Entry 4RU5 (X-ray diffraction, 1.52 A resolution); this record covers chains A and B of the 3 polymer chains in the assembly.

Chain A (and B):
Name: tailspike gp27
Organism: Pseudomonas phage phi297
Notes: chain B of this document is another copy of the same molecule, construct and numbering; everything in this record applies to it too
UniProtKB: H2BD96 (H2BD96_9CAUD); numbering as in UniProt (aligned over 143-746)
Sequence (605 residues; numbered 142 to 746; the number before each row is that of its first residue):
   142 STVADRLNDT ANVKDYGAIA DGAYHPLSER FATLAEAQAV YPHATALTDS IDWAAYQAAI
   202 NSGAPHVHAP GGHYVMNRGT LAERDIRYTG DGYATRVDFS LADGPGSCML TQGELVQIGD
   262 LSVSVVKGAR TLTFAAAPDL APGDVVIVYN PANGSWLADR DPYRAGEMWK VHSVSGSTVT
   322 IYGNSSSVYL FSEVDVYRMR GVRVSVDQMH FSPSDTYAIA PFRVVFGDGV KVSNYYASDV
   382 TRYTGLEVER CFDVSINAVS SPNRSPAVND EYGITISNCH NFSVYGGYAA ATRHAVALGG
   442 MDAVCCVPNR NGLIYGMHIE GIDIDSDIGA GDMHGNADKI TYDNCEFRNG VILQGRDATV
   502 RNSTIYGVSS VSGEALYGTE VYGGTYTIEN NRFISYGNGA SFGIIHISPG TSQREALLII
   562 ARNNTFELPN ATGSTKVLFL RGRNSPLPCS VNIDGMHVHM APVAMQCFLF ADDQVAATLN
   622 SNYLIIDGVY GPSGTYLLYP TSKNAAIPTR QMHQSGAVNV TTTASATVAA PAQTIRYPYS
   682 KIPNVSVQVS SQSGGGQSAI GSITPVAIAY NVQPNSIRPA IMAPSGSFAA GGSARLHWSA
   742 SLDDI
Unresolved in the structure: 142-146
Construct notes: expression tag (142)
Bound ions: Na+ site 1 near Asp280 (its only coordinating residue here); Na+ site 2 near Asp336 (its only coordinating residue here); Ca2+ site 1: Arg383, Asn410, Asp411, Glu412; Ca2+ site 2: Asp464, Ile465, Asp468, Ser510

How chain A and chain B interact:
Pairs across the interface (142):
  Lys155(A) - Asp150(B)  salt bridge
  Pro211(A) - Asp150(B)
  Gly212(A) - Arg147(B)  hydrogen bond (backbone-side chain)
  Gly212(A) - Asp150(B)
  Gly213(A) - Arg147(B)
  Gly231(A) - Arg228(B)  hydrogen bond (backbone-side chain)
  Asp232(A) - Asp150(B)
  Asp232(A) - His207(B)  salt bridge
  Asp232(A) - Arg228(B)  salt bridge
  Tyr234(A) - Asp226(B)
  Tyr234(A) - Arg344(B)
  Ala235(A) - Pro206(B)  hydrophobic
  Gln349(A) - Arg228(B)
  Gln349(A) - Ser346(B)  hydrogen bond
  Asn375(A) - Lys372(B)
  Tyr377(A) - Arg344(B)
  Tyr377(A) - Gly370(B)  hydrogen bond (side chain-backbone)
  Tyr377(A) - Lys372(B)
  Asn398(A) - Tyr426(B)  hydrogen bond
  Ala399(A) - Lys372(B)  hydrogen bond (backbone-side chain)
  Ala399(A) - Ser396(B)
  Ser401(A) - Lys372(B)  hydrogen bond
  Ser401(A) - Asp394(B)  hydrogen bond
  Asn404(A) - Tyr323(B)  hydrogen bond (backbone-side chain)
  Arg405(A) - Pro283(B)
  Arg405(A) - His313(B)
  Arg405(A) - Tyr323(B)
  Gly427(A) - Ser396(B)  hydrogen bond (backbone-side chain)
  Gly427(A) - Tyr426(B)
  Gly427(A) - Tyr456(B)  hydrogen bond (backbone-side chain)
  Tyr429(A) - Lys311(B)
  Tyr429(A) - Phe393(B)
  Tyr429(A) - Asp394(B)
  Tyr429(A) - Asn422(B)
  Ala431(A) - Tyr323(B)  hydrophobic
  Ala432(A) - Tyr323(B)
  Thr433(A) - His313(B)  hydrogen bond
  Gly457(A) - Ser424(B)
  Gly457(A) - Leu454(B)
  Gly457(A) - Tyr456(B)  hydrogen bond (backbone-side chain)
  Met458(A) - Leu454(B)
  His459(A) - Asn422(B)  hydrogen bond
  His459(A) - Phe423(B)  hydrogen bond (side chain-backbone)
  His459(A) - Ser424(B)  hydrogen bond
  His459(A) - Asn452(B)
  His459(A) - Leu454(B)
  Glu461(A) - Tyr323(B)
  Glu461(A) - Gly324(B)
  Glu461(A) - Asn422(B)  hydrogen bond
  Gly462(A) - Arg271(B)  hydrogen bond (backbone-side chain)
  Gly462(A) - Tyr323(B)
  Gly462(A) - Gly324(B)  hydrogen bond (backbone-backbone)
  Ile463(A) - Arg271(B)
  Ile463(A) - His313(B)
  Ile463(A) - Thr321(B)
  Ile463(A) - Ile322(B)
  Ile463(A) - Tyr323(B)  hydrophobic
  Asp464(A) - Arg271(B)
  Asn485(A) - Leu454(B)
  Asn485(A) - Tyr456(B)
  Asn485(A) - Thr482(B)
  Asn485(A) - Asp484(B)
  Glu487(A) - Asn422(B)
  Glu487(A) - Asn452(B)
  Glu487(A) - Gly453(B)  hydrogen bond (side chain-backbone)
  Glu487(A) - Leu454(B)
  Arg489(A) - Arg271(B)
  Arg489(A) - Gly324(B)
  Arg489(A) - Asn325(B)
  Arg489(A) - Asn422(B)  hydrogen bond
  Arg489(A) - Asn452(B)  hydrogen bond
  Asn490(A) - Arg271(B)
  Asn490(A) - Asn325(B)  hydrogen bond
  Asn503(A) - Arg502(B)  hydrogen bond (backbone-side chain)
  Asn503(A) - Asn503(B)  hydrogen bond
  Tyr507(A) - Asn325(B)
  Tyr507(A) - Lys480(B)
  Ser510(A) - Arg271(B)  hydrogen bond
  Asn531(A) - Arg502(B)  hydrogen bond (backbone-side chain)
  Asn531(A) - Glu530(B)  hydrogen bond
  Asn531(A) - Asn531(B)  hydrogen bond
  Arg533(A) - Asp498(B)  salt bridge
  Arg533(A) - Thr526(B)
  Tyr537(A) - Lys268(B)
  Tyr537(A) - Gly269(B)
  Asn564(A) - Arg563(B)  hydrogen bond (backbone-side chain)
  Asn564(A) - Asn564(B)
  Asn565(A) - Arg563(B)  hydrogen bond (backbone-side chain)
  Thr566(A) - Ile561(B)
  Thr566(A) - Arg563(B)  hydrogen bond
  Glu568(A) - Thr526(B)
  His598(A) - Leu559(B)
  His598(A) - Ile561(B)
  His598(A) - Arg563(B)
  His598(A) - Asn593(B)  hydrogen bond
  His598(A) - Tyr624(B)  hydrogen bond
  His600(A) - Thr526(B)
  His600(A) - Leu559(B)
  Val630(A) - Arg651(B)  hydrogen bond (backbone-side chain)
  Tyr631(A) - Tyr624(B)
  Tyr631(A) - Ile746(B)  hydrophobic
  His654(A) - Ser742(B)
  Ser656(A) - Asn685(B)  hydrogen bond
  Ser656(A) - Ser742(B)  hydrogen bond
  Ser656(A) - Asp744(B)  hydrogen bond
  Gly657(A) - Asn685(B)
  Ala658(A) - Asn685(B)
  Arg677(A) - Ile746(B)
  Tyr678(A) - Ile746(B)  hydrogen bond (side chain-backbone)
  Ser687(A) - Ser687(B)  hydrogen bond
  Gln689(A) - Val686(B)
  Gln689(A) - Ser687(B)
  Gln689(A) - Val688(B)  hydrogen bond (side chain-backbone)
  Gln689(A) - Ala708(B)  hydrogen bond (side chain-backbone)
  Gln689(A) - Ile709(B)
  Gln689(A) - Ala710(B)  hydrogen bond (side chain-backbone)
  Val690(A) - Ile709(B)  hydrophobic
  Val690(A) - Ala710(B)  hydrogen bond (backbone-backbone)
  Ser691(A) - Ala710(B)
  Gly695(A) - Ile683(B)
  Gly695(A) - Asn712(B)
  Gly695(A) - Val713(B)  hydrogen bond (backbone-backbone)
  Gly695(A) - Gln714(B)  hydrogen bond (backbone-side chain)
  Gly696(A) - Tyr711(B)
  Gly696(A) - Asn712(B)
  Gly697(A) - Tyr711(B)
  Gly697(A) - Asn712(B)
  Gln698(A) - Ile709(B)
  Gln698(A) - Tyr711(B)  hydrogen bond (backbone-backbone)
  Ser699(A) - Thr668(B)
  Ser699(A) - Ile709(B)
  Ser699(A) - Met723(B)
  Ala700(A) - Met723(B)
  Thr705(A) - Val707(B)
  Thr705(A) - Met723(B)
  Thr705(A) - Ala724(B)  hydrogen bond (side chain-backbone)
  Thr705(A) - Pro725(B)  hydrogen bond (side chain-backbone)
  Pro706(A) - Val707(B)
  Pro725(A) - Pro725(B)  hydrophobic
  His738(A) - Pro684(B)
  His738(A) - Asn685(B)
  His738(A) - Val686(B)  hydrogen bond (side chain-backbone)
Interface residues without a listed pair, chain A (84 interface residues in all): His209, Gly233, Val400, Pro403, Ser406, Tyr426, Tyr456, Asp484, Ser504, Asn532, Gly596, Met597, Met653, Gln655, Gln693, Ser694, Val707, Arg736
Interface residues without a listed pair, chain B (76 interface residues in all): Thr151, Asn398, Thr528, Ile626, His654, Leu743, Asp745

In short:
Chain A and chain B form an interface of 84 and 76 residues respectively; the contacts include 50 hydrogen
bonds and 4 salt bridges. Polar pairs include Lys155(A)-Asp150(B), Asp232(A)-His207(B) and
Asp232(A)-Arg228(B). The Ca2+ site 1 is built by Arg383(A), Asn410(A), Asp411(A) and Glu412(A).
Both chains are tailspike gp27 (Pseudomonas phage phi297). Entry 4RU5 (Crystal Structure of the Pseudomonas
phage phi297 tailspike gp61) was determined by X-ray diffraction (same publication as 4RU4).
